4A0O - chains D and H of the 16 polymer chains in the assembly; structure by electron microscopy, 10.50 A resolution (very low resolution: no residue pairs are listed; an interface is given only as per-side residue counts).

Chain D (and H):
Name: T-complex protein 1 subunit beta
Source organism: Bos taurus
Notes: chain H of this document is another copy of the same molecule, construct and numbering; everything in this record applies to it too
UniProt: Q3ZBH0 (TCPB_BOVIN); residues 1-513 here correspond to UniProt positions 14-526 (UniProt number = residue number + 13)
Sequence (513 residues; each row starts with the number of its first residue):
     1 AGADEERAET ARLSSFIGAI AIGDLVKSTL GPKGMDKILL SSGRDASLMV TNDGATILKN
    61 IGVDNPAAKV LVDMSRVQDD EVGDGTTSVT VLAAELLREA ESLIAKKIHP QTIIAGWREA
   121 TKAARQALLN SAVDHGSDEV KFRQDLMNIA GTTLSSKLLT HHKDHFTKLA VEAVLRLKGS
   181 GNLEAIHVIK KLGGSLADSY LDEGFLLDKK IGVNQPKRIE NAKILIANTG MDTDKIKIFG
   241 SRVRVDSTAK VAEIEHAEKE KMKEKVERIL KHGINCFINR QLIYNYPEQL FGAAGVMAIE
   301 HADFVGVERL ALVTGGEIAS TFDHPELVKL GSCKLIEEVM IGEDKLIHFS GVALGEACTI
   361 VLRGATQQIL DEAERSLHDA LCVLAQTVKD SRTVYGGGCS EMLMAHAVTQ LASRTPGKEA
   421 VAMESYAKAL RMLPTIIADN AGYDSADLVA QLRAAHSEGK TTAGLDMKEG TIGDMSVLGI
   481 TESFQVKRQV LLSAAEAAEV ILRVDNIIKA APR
Disordered / not traced: 233-256 (chain H: 233-252)
UniProt features mapped onto this chain:
  - binding site (ADP): G31, G85, T86, T87, S88, S155, S156, G397, E482, K487
  - binding site (ATP): G31, G85, T86, T87, E482, K487
  - binding site (Mg(2+)): D84
  - modified residue: S47 (Phosphoserine), K141 (N6-acetyllysine), K168 (N6-acetyllysine), S247 (Phosphoserine), T248 (Phosphothreonine)
  - cross-link: K235 (Glycyl lysine isopeptide (Lys-Gly) (interchain with G-Cter in SUMO2))

How chain D and chain H interact:
At this resolution (10 A) residue pairs are not listed: 24 residues of chain D and 24 of chain H lie at the interface.

In short:
Chain D and chain H each contribute 24 residues to their interface. UniProt lists 10 ADP-binding residues, 6
ATP-binding residues and Mg2+-binding residue D84(D) on chain D.
Chain D and chain H are both T-complex protein 1 subunit beta (Bos taurus); the structure, Symmetry-free
cryo-EM map of TRiC in the nucleotide-free (apo) state, was determined by electron microscopy together with
4A0V, 4A0W and 4A13 from the same study.
